3BII - chains D and E; structure by X-ray diffraction, 2.50 A resolution.

[Chain D]
Molecule: Molybdopterin-converting factor subunit 1
From: Escherichia coli
UniProt: P30748 (MOAD_ECOLI); numbering as in UniProt (aligned over 1-81)
Amino-acid sequence (81 residues; numbered 1 to 81; the number before each row is that of its first residue):
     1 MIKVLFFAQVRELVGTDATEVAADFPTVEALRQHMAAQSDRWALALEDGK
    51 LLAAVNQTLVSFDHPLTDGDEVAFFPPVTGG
Modified / non-standard residues: Gly81 (thioglycin; GL3)
UniProt features mapped onto this chain:
  - modified residue: Gly81 (1-thioglycine)
  - cross-link: Gly81 (Glycyl lysine isopeptide (Gly-Lys) (interchain with K-119 in MoaE))

[Chain E]
Molecule: Molybdopterin-converting factor subunit 2
From: Escherichia coli
UniProt: P30749 (MOAE_ECOLI); residue numbers follow UniProt; this construct covers 2-150
Amino-acid sequence (149 residues; row label = number of the first residue in the row):
     2 AETKIVVGPQPFSVGEEYPWLAERDEDGAVVTFTGKVRNHNLGDSVNALT
    52 LEHYPGMTEKALAEIVDEARNRWPLGRVTVIHRIGELWPGDEIVFVGVTS
   102 AHRSSAFEAGQFIMDYLKTRAPFWKREATPEGDRWVEARESDQQAAKRW
Not modelled in the structure: 40-46
UniProt features mapped onto this chain:
  - binding site (substrate): Lys37 to Arg39, His103, Arg104, Lys119, Lys126 to Glu128
  - cross-link: Lys119 (Glycyl lysine isopeptide (Lys-Gly) (interchain with G-Cter in MoaD))
  - mutagenesis: Phe34 (F34A: 4-fold lower activity than wild-type), Arg39 (R39A: 24-fold lower activity than wild-type), Met115 (M115A: 4-fold lower activity than wild-type), Lys119 (K119A: No activity), Lys126 (K126A: 58-fold lower activity than wild-type. Accumulates large quantities of reaction intermediate), Glu128 (E128K: 17-fold lower activity than wild-type), Arg140 (R140A: 2-fold lower activity than wild-type)

[Interface between chain D and chain E]
Residue-residue contacts (50):
  Leu5(D) with Tyr55(E), hydrophobic
  Phe7(D) with Glu53(E); His54(E); Tyr55(E), hydrophobic; Trp125(E), hydrophobic
  Ala8(D) with Glu53(E), hydrogen bond (backbone-side chain); Trp125(E), hydrophobic; Trp136(E), hydrophobic
  Gln9(D) with Trp136(E)
  Arg11(D) with Glu53(E), salt bridge
  Glu12(D) with Trp136(E), hydrogen bond
  Ala54(D) with Met58(E), hydrophobic
  Asn56(D) with Lys61(E)
  Gln57(D) with Tyr55(E); Gly57(E); Met58(E)
  Thr58(D) with Met58(E); Lys61(E); Glu65(E)
  Leu59(D) with Met58(E); Arg121(E)
  Glu71(D) with Tyr55(E), hydrogen bond
  Ala73(D) with Tyr55(E), hydrophobic
  Phe75(D) with Trp125(E), hydrophobic
  Pro76(D) with Trp125(E), hydrogen bond (backbone-side chain)
  Pro77(D) with Trp125(E); Ala139(E), hydrophobic
  Val78(D) with Lys119(E); Thr120(E); Arg121(E); Ala122(E); Pro123(E), hydrophobic; Phe124(E); Trp125(E); Ala139(E)
  Thr79(D) with Phe124(E), hydrogen bond (backbone-backbone); Trp125(E); Lys126(E), hydrogen bond (side chain-backbone); Val137(E); Glu138(E); Ala139(E)
  Gly80(D) with His83(E); Lys119(E), hydrogen bond (backbone-side chain); Phe124(E), hydrogen bond (backbone-backbone)
  Gly81(D) with His83(E), hydrogen bond (backbone-side chain); Ile94(E); Val95(E); Leu118(E); Lys119(E); Lys126(E), hydrogen bond (backbone-side chain)
Other interface residues (no listed pair), chain D (21 interface residues in all): Leu52
Other interface residues (no listed pair), chain E (27 interface residues in all): Gly36, Arg39, Leu52, Met115

[In short]
The interface between chain D and chain E involves 21 residues on one side and 27 on the other; the contacts
include 10 hydrogen bonds and 1 salt bridge. Polar pairs include Arg11(D)-Glu53(E), Ala8(D)-Glu53(E) and
Glu12(D)-Trp136(E).
Here chain D is Molybdopterin-converting factor subunit 1 and chain E is Molybdopterin-converting factor
subunit 2, both from Escherichia coli. Entry 3BII (Crystal Structure of Activated MPT Synthase) was determined
by X-ray diffraction (same publication as 2Q5W and 2QIE).
